5UH5 - chains D and G of the 9 polymer chains in the assembly; structure by X-ray diffraction, 3.75 A resolution.

[Chain D]
Molecule: DNA-directed RNA polymerase subunit beta'
From: Mycobacterium tuberculosis (strain ATCC 25618 / H37Rv)
Notes: EC 2.7.7.6
Reference sequence: P9WGY7 (RPOC_MYCTU); residue numbers follow UniProt; this construct covers 1-1316
Sequence (1316 residues; each row starts with the number of its first residue):
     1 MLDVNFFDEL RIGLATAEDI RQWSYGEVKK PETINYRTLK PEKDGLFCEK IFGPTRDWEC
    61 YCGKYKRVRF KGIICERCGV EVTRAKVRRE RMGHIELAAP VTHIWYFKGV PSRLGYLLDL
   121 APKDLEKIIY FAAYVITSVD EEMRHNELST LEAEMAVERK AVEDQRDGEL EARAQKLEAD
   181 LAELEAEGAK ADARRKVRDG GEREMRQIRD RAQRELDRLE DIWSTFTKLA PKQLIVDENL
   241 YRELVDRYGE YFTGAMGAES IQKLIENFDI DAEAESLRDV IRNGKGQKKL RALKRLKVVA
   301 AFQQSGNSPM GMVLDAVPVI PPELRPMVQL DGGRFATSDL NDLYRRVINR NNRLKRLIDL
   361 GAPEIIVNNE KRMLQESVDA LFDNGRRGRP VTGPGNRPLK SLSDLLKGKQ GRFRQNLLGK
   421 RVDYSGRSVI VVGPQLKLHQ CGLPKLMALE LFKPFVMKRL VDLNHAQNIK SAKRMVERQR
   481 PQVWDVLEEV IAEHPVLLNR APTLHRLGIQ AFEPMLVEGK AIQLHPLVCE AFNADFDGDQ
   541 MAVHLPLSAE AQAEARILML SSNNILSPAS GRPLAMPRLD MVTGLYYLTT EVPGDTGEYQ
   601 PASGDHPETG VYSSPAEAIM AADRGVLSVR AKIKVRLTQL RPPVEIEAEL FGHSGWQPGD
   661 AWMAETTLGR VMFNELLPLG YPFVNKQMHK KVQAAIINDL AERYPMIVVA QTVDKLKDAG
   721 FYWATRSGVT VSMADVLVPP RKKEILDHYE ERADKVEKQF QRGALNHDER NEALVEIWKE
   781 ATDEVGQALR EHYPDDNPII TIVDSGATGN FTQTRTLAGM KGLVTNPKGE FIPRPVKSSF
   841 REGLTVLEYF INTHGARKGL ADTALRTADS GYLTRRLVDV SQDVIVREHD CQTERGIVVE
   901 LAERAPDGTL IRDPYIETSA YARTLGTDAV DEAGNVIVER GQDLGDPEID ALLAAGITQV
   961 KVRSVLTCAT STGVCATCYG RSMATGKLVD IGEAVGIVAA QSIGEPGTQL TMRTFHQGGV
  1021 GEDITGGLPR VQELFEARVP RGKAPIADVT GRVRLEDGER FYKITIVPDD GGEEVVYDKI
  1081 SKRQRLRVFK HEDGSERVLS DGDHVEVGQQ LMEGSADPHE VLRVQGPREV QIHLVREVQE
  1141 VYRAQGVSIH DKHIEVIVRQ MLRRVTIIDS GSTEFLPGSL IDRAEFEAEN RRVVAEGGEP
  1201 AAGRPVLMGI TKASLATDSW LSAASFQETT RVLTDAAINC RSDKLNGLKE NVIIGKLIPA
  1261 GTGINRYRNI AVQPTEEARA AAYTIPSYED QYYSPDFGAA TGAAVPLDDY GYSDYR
Unresolved in the structure: 1-2, 1012-1025, 1282-1316
Swiss-Prot annotation at these positions:
  - binding site (Zn(2+)): Cys60, Cys62, Cys75, Cys78, Cys891, Cys968, Cys975, Cys978
  - binding site (Mg(2+)): Asp535, Asp537, Asp539
Metal / ion sites: Zn2+ site 1: Cys60, Cys62, Cys75, Cys78; Mg2+: Asp535, Asp537, Asp539 (shared with 1 residue of chain I); Zn2+ site 2: Cys891, Cys968, Cys975, Cys978

[Chain G]
Molecule: 16-nt DNA strand
Sequence (16 nucleotides; each row starts with the number of its first residue):
     5 CATCCGTGAG TCCAGG

[How chain D and chain G interact]
Residue-residue contacts (21; chain D residue first):
  Lys108(D) - DG10(G)  phosphate contact
  Arg386(D) - DT11(G)  salt bridge to the phosphate
  Lys409(D) - DG14(G)  salt bridge to the phosphate
  Lys409(D) - DT15(G)  salt bridge to the phosphate
  Arg414(D) - DA13(G)  salt bridge to the phosphate
  Arg421(D) - DC17(G)  salt bridge to the phosphate
  Arg427(D) - DC16(G)  sugar contact
  Arg427(D) - DC17(G)  sugar contact
  Ala501(D) - DT15(G)  base contact
  Ala501(D) - DC16(G)  sugar contact
  Pro502(D) - DG14(G)  base contact
  Pro502(D) - DT15(G)  base contact
  Thr867(D) - DG14(G)  sugar contact
  Ala868(D) - DA13(G)  phosphate contact
  Ala868(D) - DG14(G)  sugar contact
  Gly871(D) - DG14(G)  sugar contact
  Tyr872(D) - DG12(G)  phosphate contact
  Tyr872(D) - DA13(G)  sugar contact
  Gln1227(D) - DG12(G)  phosphate contact
  Glu1228(D) - DT11(G)  phosphate contact
  Glu1228(D) - DG12(G)  hydrogen bond to the phosphate
Interface residues without a listed pair, chain D (17 interface residues in all): Val110, Arg875, Thr1230

[Overview]
17 residues of chain D face 8 of chain G across their interface; the contacts include 1 hydrogen bond and 5
salt bridges. Polar pairs include Glu1228(D)-DG12(G), Arg386(D)-DT11(G) and Lys409(D)-DG14(G). UniProt lists 8
Zn2+-binding residues and 3 Mg2+-binding residues on chain D.
Here chain D is DNA-directed RNA polymerase subunit beta' (Mycobacterium tuberculosis (strain ATCC 25618 /
H37Rv)) and chain G is a 16-nt DNA strand. Entry 5UH5 (Crystal structure of Mycobacterium tuberculosis
transcription initiation complex containing 3 nt of RNA) was determined by X-ray diffraction together with
5UH6, 5UH8, 5UH9, 5UHA, 5UHB, 5UHC and 4 further entries from the same study.
